PDB entry 4DCO | X-ray diffraction, 1.70 A resolution | chains A and B of the 3 polymer chains in the assembly

[Chain A]
Protein: Caspase-3 subunit p17
From: Homo sapiens
Notes: EC 3.4.22.56
UniProtKB: P42574 (CASP3_HUMAN); residues 29-175 here = UniProt positions 29-175
Amino-acid sequence (147 residues; numbered 29 to 175; the number before each row is that of its first residue):
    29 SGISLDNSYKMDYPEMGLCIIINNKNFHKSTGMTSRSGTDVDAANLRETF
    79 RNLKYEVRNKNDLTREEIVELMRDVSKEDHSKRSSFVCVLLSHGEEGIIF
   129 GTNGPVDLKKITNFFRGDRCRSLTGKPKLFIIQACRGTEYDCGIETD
Not modelled in the structure: 29-33, 175
Sequence notes: engineered mutation Tyr168 (Leu in P42574)
Swiss-Prot annotation at these positions:
  - active site: His121, Cys163
  - modified residue: Cys163 (S-nitrosocysteine)
  - mutagenesis: Asp175 (D175A: In P3-D3A mutant; abolished cleavage and activation, leading to prevent thiol protease activity; when associated with A-9 and A-28)
Reported in the primary citation:
  - conformationally variable residues (loop rearrangement): Phe55 to Ser63
  - catalytic residues: Cys163 (citing earlier work)

[Chain B]
Protein: Caspase-3 subunit p12
From: Homo sapiens
Notes: EC 3.4.22.56
UniProtKB: P42574 (CASP3_HUMAN); residues 176-277 here = UniProt positions 176-277
Amino-acid sequence (108 residues; row label = number of the first residue in the row):
   176 SGVDDDMACHKIPVEADFLYAYSTAPGYYSWRNSKDGSWFIQSLCAMLKQ
   226 YADKLEFMHILTRVNRKVATEFESFSFDATFHAKKQIPCIVSMLTKELYF
   276 YHHHHHHH
Not modelled in the structure: 176-184, 280-283
Sequence notes: expression tag (278-283)
Swiss-Prot annotation at these positions:
  - modified residue: Arg207 (Microbial infection: ADP-riboxanated arginine)
  - mutagenesis: Arg207 (R207A: Abolished ADP-riboxanation by C.violaceum CopC)
Reported in the primary citation:
  - conformationally variable residues (loop rearrangement): Phe252 to His257

[Chain A / chain B interface]
Residue-residue contacts (103):
  Asp34(A) - Lys271(B)  salt bridge
  Asn35(A) - Lys271(B)
  Asn35(A) - Glu272(B)  hydrogen bond (backbone-backbone)
  Ser36(A) - Lys271(B)
  Ser36(A) - Glu272(B)
  Ser36(A) - Tyr274(B)
  Tyr37(A) - Asp192(B)  hydrogen bond
  Tyr37(A) - Leu269(B)
  Tyr37(A) - Thr270(B)  hydrogen bond (side chain-backbone)
  Tyr37(A) - Lys271(B)
  Tyr37(A) - Glu272(B)  hydrogen bond (backbone-backbone)
  Met39(A) - Leu273(B)  hydrophobic
  Met39(A) - Tyr274(B)
  Asp40(A) - His277(B)  salt bridge
  Met44(A) - Phe275(B)  hydrophobic
  Met61(A) - Arg207(B)
  Arg64(A) - Arg207(B)
  Ser65(A) - Arg207(B)  hydrogen bond (backbone-side chain)
  Ser65(A) - Asn208(B)
  Ser65(A) - Ser209(B)
  Gly66(A) - Asn208(B)
  Gly66(A) - Ser209(B)  hydrogen bond (backbone-backbone)
  Gly66(A) - Gly212(B)
  Val69(A) - Lys210(B)
  Val69(A) - Asp211(B)
  Asp70(A) - Gly212(B)
  Asp70(A) - Ser213(B)  hydrogen bond
  Asp70(A) - Ile216(B)
  Asn73(A) - Cys220(B)
  Leu74(A) - Ile216(B)  hydrophobic
  Leu74(A) - Cys220(B)  hydrophobic
  Thr77(A) - Cys220(B)  hydrogen bond
  Thr77(A) - Leu223(B)
  Phe78(A) - Leu223(B)  hydrophobic
  Leu81(A) - Ala227(B)  hydrophobic
  Tyr83(A) - Phe275(B)
  Glu124(A) - Pro201(B)
  Glu124(A) - Gly202(B)  hydrogen bond (side chain-backbone)
  Lys137(A) - Glu190(B)  salt bridge
  Thr140(A) - Phe193(B)
  Thr140(A) - Tyr195(B)
  Phe143(A) - Phe193(B)
  Arg144(A) - Val189(B)
  Arg144(A) - Phe193(B)
  Gly145(A) - Val189(B)  hydrogen bond (backbone-backbone)
  Asp146(A) - Val189(B)
  Thr152(A) - Ile187(B)
  Gly153(A) - Asp192(B)
  Lys154(A) - Asp192(B)
  Pro155(A) - Asp192(B)
  Pro155(A) - Leu273(B)  hydrophobic
  Lys156(A) - Asp192(B)  hydrogen bond (backbone-backbone)
  Lys156(A) - Phe193(B)
  Lys156(A) - Leu194(B)  hydrogen bond (backbone-backbone)
  Leu157(A) - Leu194(B)
  Leu157(A) - Phe232(B)  hydrophobic
  Leu157(A) - Leu273(B)  hydrophobic
  Phe158(A) - Phe193(B)  hydrophobic
  Phe158(A) - Leu194(B)  hydrogen bond (backbone-backbone)
  Phe158(A) - Tyr195(B)
  Phe158(A) - Ala196(B)  hydrogen bond (backbone-backbone)
  Ile159(A) - Ala196(B)
  Ile159(A) - Phe215(B)  hydrophobic
  Ile159(A) - Leu219(B)  hydrophobic
  Ile160(A) - Ala196(B)  hydrogen bond (backbone-backbone)
  Ile160(A) - Tyr197(B)  hydrophobic
  Ile160(A) - Ser198(B)  hydrogen bond (backbone-backbone)
  Gln161(A) - Ser198(B)  hydrogen bond
  Gln161(A) - Ser205(B)  hydrogen bond
  Gln161(A) - Trp206(B)
  Gln161(A) - Ser213(B)  hydrogen bond
  Gln161(A) - Phe215(B)
  Gln161(A) - Ile216(B)
  Ala162(A) - Ser198(B)
  Ala162(A) - Ser205(B)
  Cys163(A) - Tyr203(B)
  Cys163(A) - Tyr204(B)  hydrophobic
  Cys163(A) - Ser205(B)  hydrogen bond (side chain-backbone)
  Arg164(A) - Tyr197(B)
  Arg164(A) - Thr199(B)  hydrogen bond (side chain-backbone)
  Arg164(A) - Ala200(B)
  Arg164(A) - Pro201(B)
  Arg164(A) - Gly202(B)  hydrogen bond (backbone-backbone)
  Arg164(A) - Tyr203(B)  hydrogen bond (backbone-backbone)
  Arg164(A) - Cys264(B)
  Gly165(A) - Gly202(B)
  Gly165(A) - Tyr203(B)  hydrogen bond (backbone-backbone)
  Gly165(A) - Tyr204(B)
  Thr166(A) - Gly202(B)  hydrogen bond (backbone-backbone)
  Thr166(A) - Tyr204(B)
  Glu167(A) - Gly202(B)  hydrogen bond (backbone-backbone)
  Glu167(A) - Tyr203(B)
  Glu167(A) - Tyr204(B)  hydrogen bond (backbone-backbone)
  Tyr168(A) - Tyr203(B)
  Tyr168(A) - Tyr204(B)
  Tyr168(A) - Trp206(B)  hydrophobic
  Tyr168(A) - Phe256(B)
  Tyr168(A) - Lys259(B)
  Asp169(A) - Tyr203(B)
  Asp169(A) - Lys259(B)
  Asp169(A) - Lys260(B)  hydrogen bond (backbone-backbone)
  Cys170(A) - Lys259(B)  hydrogen bond
  Gly171(A) - Lys260(B)
Also at the interface, not in a pair above, chain A (50 interface residues in all): Ser63, Thr67, Leu119, Leu136
Also at the interface, not in a pair above, chain B (49 interface residues in all): Ala191, Gln217, Thr255, Ala258, Tyr276

[Overview]
The interface between chain A and chain B involves 50 residues on one side and 49 on the other; the contacts
include 29 hydrogen bonds and 3 salt bridges. Polar pairs include Asp34(A)-Lys271(B), Asp40(A)-His277(B) and
Lys137(A)-Glu190(B). From the paper: the catalytic residue Cys163(A); conformational variability at Phe55(A)
and Phe252(B).
Here chain A is Caspase-3 subunit p17 and chain B is Caspase-3 subunit p12, both from Homo sapiens. Entry 4DCO
(Crystal Structure of caspase 3, L168Y mutant) was determined by X-ray diffraction (same publication as 4DCJ
and 4DCP).
